PDB entry 1RUZ | X-ray diffraction, 2.90 A resolution | chains H and M of the 6 polymer chains in the assembly

[Chain H]
Protein: hemagglutinin
Source organism: Influenza A virus (A/South Carolina/1/18 (H1N1))
Reference sequence: Q9WFZ1 (Q9WFZ1_9INFA); aligned to UniProt positions 14-341 over residues 1-327 (the alignment contains insertions or deletions, so no single offset holds)
Amino-acid sequence (328 residues; row label = number of the first residue in the row; note: 1 number in that range is skipped by the numbering (no residue carries it; nothing is unmodelled there)):
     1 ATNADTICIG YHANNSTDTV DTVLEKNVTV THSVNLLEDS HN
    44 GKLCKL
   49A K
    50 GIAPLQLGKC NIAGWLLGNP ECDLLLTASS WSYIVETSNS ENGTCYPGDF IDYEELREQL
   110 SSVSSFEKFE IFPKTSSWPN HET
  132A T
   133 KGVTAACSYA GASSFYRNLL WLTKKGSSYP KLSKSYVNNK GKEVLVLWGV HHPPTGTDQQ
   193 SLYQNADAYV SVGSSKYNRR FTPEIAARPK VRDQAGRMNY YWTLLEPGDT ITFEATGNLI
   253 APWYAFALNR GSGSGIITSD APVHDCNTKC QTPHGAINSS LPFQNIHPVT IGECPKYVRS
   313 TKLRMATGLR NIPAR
Unresolved in the structure: 1-4
Cystine bridges: Cys47-Cys278, Cys59-Cys71, Cys94-Cys139, Cys282-Cys306
Differences from the reference sequence: conflict Ala326 (Ser340 in Q9WFZ1), Arg327 (Ile341 in Q9WFZ1)
Small-molecule neighbours:
  - N-acetylglucosamine (NAG; 2-acetamido-2-deoxy-beta-D-glucopyranose): Asn279, Thr280, Asn290
  - 2-acetamido-2-deoxy-alpha-D-glucopyranose (NDG): Asn68, Pro69, Glu70, Glu90, Asn91, Cys94, Arg224

[Chain M]
Protein: hemagglutinin
Source organism: Influenza A virus (A/South Carolina/1/18 (H1N1))
Reference sequence: Q9WFZ1 (Q9WFZ1_9INFA); residues 501-660 here correspond to UniProt positions 345-504 (UniProt number = residue number - 156)
Amino-acid sequence (160 residues; row label = number of the first residue in the row):
   501 GLFGAIAGFI EGGWTGMIDG WYGYHHQNEQ GSGYAADQKS TQNAIDGITN KVNSVIEKMN
   561 TQFTAVGKEF NNLERRIENL NKKVDDGFLD IWTYNAELLV LLENERTLDF HDSNVRNLYE
   621 KVKSQLKNNA KEIGNGCFEF YHKCDDACME SVRNGTYDYP
Small-molecule neighbours: 2-acetamido-2-deoxy-alpha-D-glucopyranose (NDG): Glu650, Asn654, Thr656

[Interface between chain H and chain M]
Contacting residue pairs - 11 pairs, chain H then chain M:
  Asp101(H) - Leu573(M)
  Glu103(H) - Arg576(M)
  Glu104(H) - Leu573(M)
  Glu104(H) - Glu574(M)  hydrogen bond (side chain-backbone)
  Glu104(H) - Arg575(M)  hydrogen bond (side chain-backbone)
  Glu104(H) - Arg576(M)  salt bridge
  Glu107(H) - Arg575(M)
  Glu107(H) - Arg576(M)
  Glu107(H) - Asn579(M)  hydrogen bond
  Lys208(H) - Asn572(M)
  Trp234(H) - Leu573(M)  hydrophobic
Also at the interface, not in a pair above, chain H (7 interface residues in all): Gln108

[Overview]
Chain H and chain M form an interface of 7 and 6 residues respectively, with 3 hydrogen bonds and 1 salt
bridge. Polar contacts include Glu104(H)-Arg576(M), Glu104(H)-Glu574(M) and Glu104(H)-Arg575(M). Ligands of
chain H: 2-acetamido-2-deoxy-alpha-D-glucopyranose and N-acetylglucosamine. Bound to chain M:
2-acetamido-2-deoxy-alpha-D-glucopyranose.
Chain H is hemagglutinin and chain M is hemagglutinin, both from Influenza A virus (A/South Carolina/1/18
(H1N1)); the structure, 1918 H1 Hemagglutinin, was determined by X-ray diffraction, deposited together with
1RU7, 1RUY, 1RV0, 1RVT, 1RVX and 1RVZ.
